6OVR - chains A and B of the 9 polymer chains in the assembly; structure by X-ray diffraction, 2.84 A resolution.

Chain A (and B):
Name: DNA-directed RNA polymerase subunit alpha
From: Thermus thermophilus (strain HB8 / ATCC 27634 / DSM 579)
Notes: EC 2.7.7.6; chain B of this document is another copy of the same molecule, construct and numbering; everything in this record applies to it too
UniProt: Q5SHR6 (RPOA_THET8); numbering as in UniProt (aligned over 1-315)
Sequence (315 residues; each row starts with the number of its first residue):
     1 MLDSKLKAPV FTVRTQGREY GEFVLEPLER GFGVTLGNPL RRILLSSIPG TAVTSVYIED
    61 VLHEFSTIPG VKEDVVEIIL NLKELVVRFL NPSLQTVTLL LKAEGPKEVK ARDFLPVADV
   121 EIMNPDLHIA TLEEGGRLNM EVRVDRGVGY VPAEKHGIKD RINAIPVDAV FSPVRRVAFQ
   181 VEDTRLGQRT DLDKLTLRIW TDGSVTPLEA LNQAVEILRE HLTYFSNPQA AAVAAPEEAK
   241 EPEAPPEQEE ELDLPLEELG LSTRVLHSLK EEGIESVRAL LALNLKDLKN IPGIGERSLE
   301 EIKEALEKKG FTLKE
Not modelled in the structure: 1-3, 230-315 (chain B: 1-5, 230-315)

How chain A and chain B interact:
Contacting residue pairs - 49 pairs, chain A then chain B:
  P9(A) with Y224(B)
  F11(A) with Y224(B); F225(B); S226(B); N227(B); P228(B); Q229(B), hydrogen bond (backbone-backbone)
  V13(A) with P228(B), hydrophobic; Q229(B)
  L25(A) with Y224(B); F225(B), hydrophobic
  L28(A) with H221(B)
  G31(A) with R42(B), hydrogen bond (backbone-side chain)
  F32(A) with I43(B), hydrophobic; S47(B); I217(B), hydrophobic; H221(B)
  V34(A) with R42(B)
  T35(A) with P39(B); R42(B), hydrogen bond; I43(B)
  L36(A) with L222(B), hydrophobic
  P39(A) with T35(B); P39(B), hydrophobic
  R42(A) with G31(B), hydrogen bond (side chain-backbone); V34(B); T35(B), hydrogen bond
  I43(A) with F32(B), hydrophobic; T35(B)
  S47(A) with F32(B)
  V215(A) with L222(B), hydrophobic
  I217(A) with F32(B), hydrophobic
  L218(A) with L36(B), hydrophobic; L222(B), hydrophobic
  R219(A) with L222(B)
  H221(A) with F32(B)
  L222(A) with V215(B), hydrophobic; L218(B), hydrophobic; R219(B)
  Y224(A) with P9(B); F11(B)
  F225(A) with F11(B); L25(B), hydrophobic
  N227(A) with F11(B)
  P228(A) with F11(B); V13(B), hydrophobic
  Q229(A) with F11(B), hydrogen bond (backbone-backbone); T12(B); V13(B), hydrogen bond (backbone-backbone)
Interface residues without a listed pair, chain A (32 interface residues in all): A8, T12, N38, L40, L211, N212, S226
Interface residues without a listed pair, chain B (31 interface residues in all): E29, N38, L40, S46, L211

Summary:
Chain A and chain B form an interface of 32 and 31 residues respectively; the contacts include 7 hydrogen
bonds. Polar pairs include G31(A)-R42(B), T35(A)-R42(B) and F11(A)-Q229(B).
Both chains are DNA-directed RNA polymerase subunit alpha (Thermus thermophilus (strain HB8 / ATCC 27634 / DSM
579)). Entry 6OVR (X-ray crystal structure of a bacterial reiterative transcription complex of pyrG promoter
variant -1G) was determined by X-ray diffraction (same publication as 6OVY, 6OW3, 6OY5, 6OY6, 6OY7, 6P70 and
6P71).
